Entry 1W62 (X-ray diffraction, 2.50 A resolution); this record covers chains A and B.

# Chain A (and B)
Name: Proline racemase A
Organism: Trypanosoma cruzi (strain CL Brener)
Notes: EC 5.1.1.4; chain B of this document is another copy of the same molecule, construct and numbering; everything in this record applies to it too
UniProtKB: Q4DA80 (PRCMA_TRYCC); residues 2-393 here correspond to UniProt positions 32-423 (UniProt number = residue number + 30)
Amino-acid sequence (414 residues; each row starts with the number of its first residue):
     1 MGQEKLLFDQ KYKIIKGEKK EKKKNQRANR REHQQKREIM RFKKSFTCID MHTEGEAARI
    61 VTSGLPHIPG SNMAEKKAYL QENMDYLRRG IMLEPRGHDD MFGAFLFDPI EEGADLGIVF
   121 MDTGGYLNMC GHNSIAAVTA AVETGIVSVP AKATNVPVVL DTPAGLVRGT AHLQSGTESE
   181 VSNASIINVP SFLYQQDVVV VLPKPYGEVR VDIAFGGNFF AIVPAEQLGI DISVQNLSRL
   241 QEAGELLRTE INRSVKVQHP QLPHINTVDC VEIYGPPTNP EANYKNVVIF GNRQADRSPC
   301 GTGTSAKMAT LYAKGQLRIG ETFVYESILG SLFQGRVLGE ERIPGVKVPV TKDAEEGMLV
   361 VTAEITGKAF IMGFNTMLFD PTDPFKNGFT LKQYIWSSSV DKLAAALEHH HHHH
Unresolved in the structure: 1-32, 395-414 (chain B: 1-43, 395-414)
Sequence notes: initiating methionine (1); conflict I118 (Met148 in Q4DA80); expression tag (394-414)
Swiss-Prot annotation at these positions:
  - active site: C130 (Proton acceptor), C300 (Proton donor)
  - binding site (substrate): G131, H132, D296, G301, T302
  - glycosylation (N-linked (GlcNAc...) asparagine): N183, N236, N252
Ligand contacts: pyrrole-2-carboxylate (PYC): F102, L127, C130, G131, H132, N218, F290, D296, S298, C300, G301, T302, G303
From the paper describing this entry:
  - conformationally variable residues (loop rearrangement, order/disorder transition): H33 to R41, C130

# Chain A / chain B interface
Residue-residue contacts (68):
  M40(A) with E180(B)
  R41(A) with E143(B), salt bridge; F374(B)
  F42(A) with F374(B), hydrophobic
  H52(A) with P95(B); D383(B), salt bridge; F385(B)
  E54(A) with F385(B)
  G55(A) with P95(B); F385(B); F389(B)
  E94(A) with R297(B), salt bridge
  P95(A) with H52(B); M372(B)
  R96(A) with M372(B)
  G97(A) with H98(B)
  H98(A) with G97(B); H98(B)
  V234(A) with L391(B)
  Q235(A) with Q393(B), hydrogen bond (backbone-side chain)
  L237(A) with L391(B), hydrophobic
  R297(A) with E94(B), salt bridge; L391(B)
  L329(A) with F385(B), hydrophobic; F389(B), hydrophobic; L391(B), hydrophobic
  F370(A) with D380(B); T382(B); D383(B); P384(B)
  I371(A) with L378(B), hydrophobic
  M372(A) with P95(B); R96(B); M377(B); L378(B), hydrogen bond (backbone-backbone)
  G373(A) with T376(B)
  F374(A) with N375(B); T376(B), hydrogen bond (backbone-backbone); L378(B), hydrophobic
  N375(A) with F374(B); N375(B)
  T376(A) with G373(B); F374(B), hydrogen bond (backbone-backbone)
  M377(A) with M372(B)
  L378(A) with I371(B), hydrophobic; M372(B), hydrogen bond (backbone-backbone); F374(B), hydrophobic
  D380(A) with F370(B)
  T382(A) with K368(B); F370(B)
  D383(A) with H52(B), salt bridge; F370(B)
  P384(A) with E54(B); F370(B)
  F385(A) with H52(B); E54(B); G55(B); L329(B), hydrophobic; S331(B)
  F389(A) with G55(B); R297(B); L329(B), hydrophobic
  L391(A) with V234(B), hydrophobic; L237(B), hydrophobic; R297(B); L329(B), hydrophobic
  Q393(A) with Q235(B)
  Y394(A) with Q235(B)
Interface residues without a listed pair, chain A (38 interface residues in all): I328, S331, T390, K392
Interface residues without a listed pair, chain B (35 interface residues in all): S238

# In short
The interface between chain A and chain B involves 38 residues on one side and 35 on the other; the contacts
include 5 hydrogen bonds and 5 salt bridges. Among the polar pairs are R41(A)-E143(B), H52(A)-D383(B) and
E94(A)-R297(B). Ligands of chain A: pyrrole-2-carboxylate. From the paper: conformational variability at
H33(A) and C130(A).
Chain A and chain B are both Proline racemase A (Trypanosoma cruzi (strain CL Brener)); the structure, proline
racemase in complex with one molecule of pyrrole-2-carboxylic acid (hemi form), was determined by X-ray
diffraction together with 1W61 from the same study.
